PDB entry 7K2O | X-ray diffraction, 2.11 A resolution | chains A and P

[Chain A]
Name: Kelch-like ECH-associated protein 1
Source organism: Homo sapiens
UniProt: Q14145 (KEAP1_HUMAN); residues 324-624 here = UniProt positions 324-624
Chain sequence (301 residues; each row starts with the number of its first residue):
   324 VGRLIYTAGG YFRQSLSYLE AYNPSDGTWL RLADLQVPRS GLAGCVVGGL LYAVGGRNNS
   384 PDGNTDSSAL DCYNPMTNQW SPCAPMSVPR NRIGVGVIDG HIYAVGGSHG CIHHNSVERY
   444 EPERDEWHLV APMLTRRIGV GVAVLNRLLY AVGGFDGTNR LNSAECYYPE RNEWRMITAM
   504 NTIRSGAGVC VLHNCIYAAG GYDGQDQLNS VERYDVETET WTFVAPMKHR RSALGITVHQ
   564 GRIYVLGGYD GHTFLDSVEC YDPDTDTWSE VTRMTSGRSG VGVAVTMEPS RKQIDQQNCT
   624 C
Disordered / not traced: 324-326, 610-624
Construct notes: conflict Ser-613 (Cys in Q14145)
UniProt features mapped onto this chain:
  - site: Cys-434 (Sensor for electrophilic agents)
  - modified residue: Cys-434 (S-cGMP-cysteine)
  - natural variant: Gly-333 (G333C: In a NSCLC cell line), Gly-350 (G350S: In a NSCLC cell line), Gly-364 (G364C: In a lung adenocarcinoma cell line), Gly-430 (G430C: In a lung adenocarcinoma patient), Ala-522 (A522V: In a breast cancer sample)
  - mutagenesis: Tyr-334 (Y334A: Loss of interaction with NFE2L2/NRF2. Strongly reduces repression of NFE2L2/NRF2-dependent gene expression. Loss of interaction with PGAM5), Arg-380 (R380A: Loss of interaction with NFE2L2/NRF2. Abolishes repression of NFE2L2/NRF2-dependent gene expression. Impaired interaction with SQSTM1/p62), Asn-382 (N382A: Loss of interaction with NFE2L2/NRF2. Strongly reduces repression of NFE2L2/NRF2-dependent gene expression. Impaired interaction with SQSTM1/p62), Arg-415 (R415A: Loss of interaction with NFE2L2/NRF2. Abolishes repression of NFE2L2/NRF2-dependent gene expression. Loss of interaction with PGAM5. Does not affect interaction with SQSTM1/p62), His-436 (H436A: Loss of interaction with NFE2L2/NRF2. Abolishes repression of NFE2L2/NRF2-dependent gene expression. Does not affect interaction with SQSTM1/p62), Phe-478 (F478A: Abolishes repression of NFE2L2/NRF2-dependent gene expression), Arg-483 (R483A: Loss of interaction with NFE2L2/NRF2. Abolishes repression of NFE2L2/NRF2-dependent gene expression. Loss of interaction with PGAM5. Does not affect interaction with SQSTM1/p62), Tyr-525 (Y525A: Loss of interaction with NFE2L2/NRF2. Strongly reduces repression of NFE2L2/NRF2-dependent gene expression. Abolishes interaction with SQSTM1/p62), Tyr-572 (Y572A: Loss of interaction with NFE2L2/NRF2. Strongly reduces repression of NFE2L2/NRF2-dependent gene expression. Loss of interaction with PGAM5. Abolishes interaction with SQSTM1/p62), Lys-615 (K615R: Decreases binding to PGCKA1. Increases protein half-life)

[Chain P]
Name: (Abu)dpetge
Chain sequence (7 residues; numbered 76 to 82; the number before each row is that of its first residue):
    76 XDPETGE
Modified / non-standard residues: ABU (gamma-amino-butanoic acid) at position 76
Covalently attached groups: covalent link ABU_76/Glu-82

[How chain A and chain P interact]
Pairs across the interface (24; chain A residue first):
  Tyr-334(A) with Gly-81(P); Glu-82(P), hydrogen bond (side chain-backbone)
  Ser-338(A) with Glu-82(P)
  Ser-363(A) with Glu-82(P), hydrogen bond
  Arg-380(A) with Glu-82(P), salt bridge
  Asn-382(A) with Glu-82(P), hydrogen bond
  Arg-415(A) with Glu-79(P), salt bridge; Thr-80(P)
  Arg-483(A) with Glu-79(P), salt bridge
  Ser-508(A) with Glu-79(P), hydrogen bond
  Gly-509(A) with Glu-79(P), hydrogen bond (backbone-side chain)
  Tyr-525(A) with Pro-78(P); Glu-79(P)
  Gln-530(A) with Pro-78(P), hydrogen bond (side chain-backbone)
  Ser-555(A) with Glu-79(P), hydrogen bond (side chain-backbone)
  Ala-556(A) with Glu-79(P); Thr-80(P)
  Tyr-572(A) with Asp-77(P); Pro-78(P); Thr-80(P); Gly-81(P)
  Phe-577(A) with Thr-80(P); Gly-81(P)
  Ser-602(A) with Thr-80(P), hydrogen bond (side chain-backbone)
Also at the interface, not in a pair above, chain A (17 interface residues in all): Gly-462
Also at the interface, not in a pair above, chain P (7 interface residues in all): ABU_76

[Overview]
Chain A and chain P form an interface of 17 and 7 residues respectively; the contacts include 8 hydrogen bonds
and 3 salt bridges. Polar contacts include Arg-380(A)/Glu-82(P), Arg-415(A)/Glu-79(P) and
Arg-483(A)/Glu-79(P). UniProt lists 10 mutagenesis sites on chain A.
Here chain A is Kelch-like ECH-associated protein 1 (Homo sapiens) and chain P is (Abu)dpetge. Entry 7K2O
(Kelch domain of human KEAP1 bound to Nrf2-based cyclic peptide, c[GABA-DPETGE]) was determined by X-ray
diffraction together with 7K29, 7K2A, 7K2B, 7K2C, 7K2E, 7K2N and 7K2P from the same study.
